PDB entry 1DU3 | X-ray diffraction, 2.20 A resolution | chains C and F of the 6 polymer chains in the assembly

# Chain C
Protein: Death receptor 5
Organism: Homo sapiens
Notes: fragment: extracellular domain
UniProtKB: O14763 (TR10B_HUMAN); residues 1-130 here correspond to UniProt positions 54-183 (UniProt number = residue number + 53)
Chain sequence (130 residues; numbered 1 to 130; the number before each row is that of its first residue):
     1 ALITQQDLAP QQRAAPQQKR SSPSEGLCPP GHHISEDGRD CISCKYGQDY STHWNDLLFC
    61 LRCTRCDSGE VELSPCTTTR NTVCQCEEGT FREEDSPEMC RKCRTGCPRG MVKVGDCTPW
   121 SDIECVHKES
Disordered / not traced: 1-20, 103-115, 124-130
Cystine bridges: C28-C41, C44-C60, C63-C76, C66-C84, C86-C100

# Chain F
Protein: Tnf-related apoptosis inducing ligand
Organism: Homo sapiens
UniProtKB: P50591 (TNF10_HUMAN); residue numbers follow UniProt; this construct covers 114-281
Chain sequence (168 residues; numbered 114 to 281; the number before each row is that of its first residue):
   114 VRERGPQRVA AHITGTRGRS NTLSSPNSKN EKALGRKINS WESSRSGHSF LSNLHLRNGE
   174 LVIHEKGFYY IYSQTYFRFQ EEIKENTKND KQMVQYIYKY TSYPDPILLM KSARNSCWSK
   234 DAEYGLYSIY QGGIFELKEN DRIFVSVTNE HLIDMDHEAS FFGAFLVG
Disordered / not traced: 114-119, 136-145
Ion coordination: Zn2+: C230 (shared with 1 residue of chain D; 1 residue of chain E)
UniProt features mapped onto this chain:
  - binding site (Zn(2+)): C230

# Interface between chain C and chain F
Pairs across the interface (33):
  Y50(C) with R132(F), hydrogen bond
  F59(C) with R158(F); S159(F)
  L61(C) with R132(F)
  R62(C) with G128(F); T129(F); G131(F); R132(F); E155(F), salt bridge; H161(F); H270(F), hydrogen bond
  C63(C) with G131(F); R132(F), hydrogen bond (backbone-backbone)
  T64(C) with R132(F); S133(F), hydrogen bond (side chain-backbone); N134(F)
  R65(C) with R130(F), hydrogen bond (side chain-backbone); R132(F)
  C66(C) with R130(F)
  D67(C) with R130(F); R191(F), salt bridge
  E70(C) with N134(F), hydrogen bond
  N81(C) with T135(F), hydrogen bond
  C84(C) with N134(F)
  E98(C) with Y189(F), hydrogen bond; R191(F)
  M99(C) with R191(F), hydrogen bond; Q193(F); Y237(F), hydrophobic; L239(F), hydrophobic
  C100(C) with Q193(F)
  K102(C) with E195(F), salt bridge; E236(F), hydrogen bond (backbone-side chain)
Interface residues without a listed pair, chain C (20 interface residues in all): E36, S68, R92, R101
Interface residues without a listed pair, chain F (22 interface residues in all): G160, F192

# Summary
20 residues of chain C face 22 of chain F across their interface, with 10 hydrogen bonds and 3 salt bridges.
Among the polar pairs are R62(C)-E155(F), D67(C)-R191(F) and K102(C)-E195(F). From UniProt: Zn2+-binding
residue C230(F) on chain F.
Here chain C is Death receptor 5 and chain F is Tnf-related apoptosis inducing ligand, both from Homo sapiens.
Entry 1DU3 (Crystal structure of TRAIL-SDR5) was determined by X-ray diffraction.
